PDB entry 8F2S | electron microscopy, 2.90 A resolution | chains A and B of the 5 polymer chains in the assembly

Chain A:
Molecule: Acetylcholine receptor subunit alpha
Organism: Tetronarce californica
UniProt: P02710 (ACHA_TETCF); residues 1-433 here correspond to UniProt positions 25-457 (UniProt number = residue number + 24)
Sequence (433 residues; row label = number of the first residue in the row):
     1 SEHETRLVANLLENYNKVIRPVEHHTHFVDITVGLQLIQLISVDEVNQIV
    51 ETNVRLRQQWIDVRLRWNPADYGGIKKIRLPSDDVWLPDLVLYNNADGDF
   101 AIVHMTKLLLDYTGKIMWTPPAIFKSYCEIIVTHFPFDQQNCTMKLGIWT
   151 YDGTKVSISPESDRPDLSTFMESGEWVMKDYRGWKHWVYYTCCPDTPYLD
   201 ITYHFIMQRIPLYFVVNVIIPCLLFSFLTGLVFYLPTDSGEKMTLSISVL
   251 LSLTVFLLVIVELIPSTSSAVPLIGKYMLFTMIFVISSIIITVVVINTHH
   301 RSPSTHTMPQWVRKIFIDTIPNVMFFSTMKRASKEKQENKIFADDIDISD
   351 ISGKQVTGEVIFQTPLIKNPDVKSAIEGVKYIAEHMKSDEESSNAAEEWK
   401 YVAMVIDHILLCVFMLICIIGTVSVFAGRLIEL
Unresolved in the structure: 332-369
Disulfides: Cys128-Cys142, Cys192-Cys193
Covalently attached groups: glycan linked to Asn141
Ligand contacts:
  - rocuronium (RBR), molecule 1: Tyr93, Trp149, Thr150, Tyr190, Cys192, Cys193, Tyr198
  - rocuronium (RBR), molecule 2: Ser248, Leu251, Val255, Leu258
Swiss-Prot annotation at these positions:
  - glycosylation: Asn141 (N-linked (GlcNAc...) asparagine)

Chain B:
Molecule: Acetylcholine receptor subunit delta
Organism: Tetronarce californica
UniProt: P02718 (ACHD_TETCF); residues 1-500 here correspond to UniProt positions 22-521 (UniProt number = residue number + 21)
Sequence (500 residues; row label = number of the first residue in the row):
     1 VNEEERLINDLLIVNKYNKHVRPVKHNNEVVNIALSLTLSNLISLKETDE
    51 TLTSNVWMDHAWYDHRLTWNASEYSDISILRLPPELVWIPDIVLQNNNDG
   101 QYHVAYFCNVLVRPNGYVTWLPPAIFRSSCPINVLYFPFDWQNCSLKFTA
   151 LNYDANEITMDLMTDTIDGKDYPIEWIIIDPEAFTENGEWEIIHKPAKKN
   201 IYPDKFPNGTNYQDVTFYLIIRRKPLFYVINFITPCVLISFLASLAFYLP
   251 AESGEKMSTAISVLLAQAVFLLLTSQRLPETALAVPLIGKYLMFIMSLVT
   301 GVIVNCGIVLNFHFRTPSTHVLSTRVKQIFLEKLPRILHMSRADESEQPD
   351 WQNDLKLRRSSSVGYISKAQEYFNIKSRSELMFEKQSERHGLVPRVTPRI
   401 GFGNNNENIAASDQLHDEIKSGIDSTNYIVKQIKEKNAYDEEVGNWNLVG
   451 QTIDRLSMFIITPVMVLGTIFIFVMGNFNHPPAKPFEGDPFDYSSDHPRC
Unresolved in the structure: 1, 342-415
Disulfides: Cys130-Cys144
Covalently attached groups: N-acetylglucosamine (NAG) linked to Asn70, Asn143, Asn208
Ligand contacts:
  - rocuronium (RBR), molecule 1: Trp57, Leu111, Arg113, Leu121
  - rocuronium (RBR), molecule 2: Leu265, Ala268, Val269, Leu272
Swiss-Prot annotation at these positions:
  - modified residue: Tyr372 (Phosphotyrosine)
  - glycosylation (N-linked (GlcNAc...) asparagine): Asn70, Asn143, Asn208

Interface between chain A and chain B:
Residue-residue contacts (99):
  Asn16(A) - Glu5(B)
  Val18(A) - Pro83(B)  hydrophobic
  Ile19(A) - Asn2(B)
  Ile19(A) - Glu4(B)
  Ile19(A) - Ile8(B)  hydrophobic
  Arg20(A) - Asn2(B)
  Arg20(A) - Glu4(B)  salt bridge
  Val22(A) - Asn2(B)
  Glu23(A) - Asn2(B)  hydrogen bond (backbone-backbone)
  His25(A) - Asn2(B)
  His25(A) - Glu4(B)
  His25(A) - Ser75(B)
  His25(A) - Asp76(B)
  His25(A) - Ile77(B)
  Asn47(A) - Ile43(B)
  Asn47(A) - Ser44(B)
  Gln48(A) - Gly188(B)
  Asp89(A) - Tyr106(B)
  Val91(A) - Tyr106(B)  hydrophobic
  Asn95(A) - Asn41(B)
  Asn95(A) - Asn55(B)  hydrogen bond (backbone-side chain)
  Asn95(A) - Ile125(B)
  Ala96(A) - Ile43(B)
  Ala96(A) - Asn55(B)
  Asp97(A) - Ile125(B)
  Gly98(A) - Ile125(B)
  Phe100(A) - Asn55(B)
  Phe100(A) - Pro123(B)  hydrophobic
  Phe100(A) - Ile125(B)  hydrophobic
  Ala101(A) - Tyr106(B)  hydrophobic
  Tyr127(A) - Asn41(B)
  Tyr127(A) - Leu42(B)  hydrogen bond (side chain-backbone)
  Tyr127(A) - Asn187(B)
  Trp149(A) - Trp57(B)
  Trp149(A) - Cys108(B)
  Trp149(A) - Leu121(B)  hydrogen bond (side chain-backbone)
  Trp149(A) - Pro123(B)
  Thr150(A) - Arg81(B)  hydrogen bond (backbone-side chain)
  Thr150(A) - Cys108(B)
  Thr150(A) - Asn109(B)
  Tyr151(A) - Arg81(B)
  Asp152(A) - Arg81(B)
  Lys155(A) - Ile79(B)
  Lys155(A) - Arg81(B)
  Gly240(A) - Glu255(B)
  Glu241(A) - Glu255(B)  hydrogen bond (backbone-side chain)
  Lys242(A) - Glu255(B)
  Met243(A) - Glu255(B)  hydrogen bond (backbone-side chain)
  Met243(A) - Thr259(B)
  Thr244(A) - Glu255(B)  hydrogen bond
  Ile247(A) - Ser262(B)
  Leu250(A) - Leu242(B)  hydrophobic
  Leu251(A) - Ser262(B)
  Leu251(A) - Ala266(B)  hydrophobic
  Thr254(A) - Ile239(B)
  Thr254(A) - Val269(B)
  Thr254(A) - Phe270(B)
  Leu257(A) - Asn231(B)
  Leu257(A) - Phe270(B)  hydrophobic
  Leu257(A) - Leu273(B)  hydrophobic
  Leu258(A) - Leu273(B)  hydrophobic
  Val261(A) - Arg277(B)
  Ile264(A) - Asn231(B)
  Pro265(A) - Phe227(B)
  Ser266(A) - Phe227(B)
  Ser266(A) - Arg277(B)
  Thr267(A) - Phe227(B)
  Ser268(A) - Gly188(B)
  Ser268(A) - Lys224(B)  hydrogen bond (side chain-backbone)
  Ser268(A) - Leu226(B)
  Ser268(A) - Phe227(B)  hydrogen bond (side chain-backbone)
  Ser269(A) - Gly188(B)
  Val271(A) - Leu226(B)  hydrophobic
  Leu279(A) - Ile230(B)  hydrophobic
  Leu279(A) - Thr234(B)
  Ile286(A) - Leu238(B)  hydrophobic
  Ile289(A) - Leu242(B)  hydrophobic
  Ile290(A) - Leu242(B)  hydrophobic
  Val293(A) - Leu245(B)  hydrophobic
  Ile296(A) - Leu249(B)  hydrophobic
  Ile296(A) - Ser253(B)
  Asn297(A) - Tyr248(B)
  Asn297(A) - Pro250(B)
  His300(A) - Pro250(B)
  His300(A) - Glu252(B)
  Thr305(A) - Ser341(B)
  Thr305(A) - Leu448(B)
  His306(A) - Ser341(B)
  Asp371(A) - Ile423(B)
  Asp371(A) - Asn427(B)
  Ser374(A) - Asn427(B)  hydrogen bond
  Ala375(A) - Thr426(B)
  Ala375(A) - Asn427(B)  hydrogen bond (backbone-side chain)
  Gly378(A) - Val430(B)
  Tyr381(A) - Lys434(B)
  Tyr381(A) - Asn437(B)  hydrogen bond
  Ile382(A) - Val430(B)  hydrophobic
  Ile382(A) - Ile433(B)  hydrophobic
  His385(A) - Asn437(B)  hydrogen bond
Interface residues without a listed pair, chain A (70 interface residues in all): Asn14, Ile49, Tyr93, Glu129, Ala270, Met282, Ile283, Val294, Arg301, Val372, Val379
Interface residues without a listed pair, chain B (68 interface residues in all): Ser40, Leu86, Ala105, Leu111, Ala124, Arg127, Thr185, Glu186, Glu189, Phe232, Pro235, Asp424

Overview:
Chain A and chain B form an interface of 70 and 68 residues respectively; the contacts include 14 hydrogen
bonds and 1 salt bridge. Among the polar pairs are Arg20(A)-Glu4(B), Asn95(A)-Asn55(B) and Tyr127(A)-Leu42(B).
Rocuronium is bound between chain A and chain B.
Chain A is Acetylcholine receptor subunit alpha and chain B is Acetylcholine receptor subunit delta, both from
Tetronarce californica; the structure, Cryo-EM structure of Torpedo nicotinic acetylcholine receptor in
complex with rocuronium, pore-blocked state, was determined by electron microscopy together with 8ESK, 8F6Y
and 8F6Z from the same study.
